6HUK - chains A and B of the 6 polymer chains in the assembly; structure by electron microscopy, 3.69 A resolution.

# Chain A
Name: Gamma-aminobutyric acid receptor subunit alpha-1
From: Bos taurus
UniProt: chimeric construct of P08219, P14867: residues -34 to -8 from P08219 (GBRA1_BOVIN) positions 1-27 (UniProt number = residue number + 35); residues 1-429 from P14867 positions 28-456 (UniProt number = residue number + 27)
Chain sequence (464 residues; numbered -34 to 429; the number before each row is that of its first residue; numbers below 1 keep their minus sign (Met-34 is residue -34)):
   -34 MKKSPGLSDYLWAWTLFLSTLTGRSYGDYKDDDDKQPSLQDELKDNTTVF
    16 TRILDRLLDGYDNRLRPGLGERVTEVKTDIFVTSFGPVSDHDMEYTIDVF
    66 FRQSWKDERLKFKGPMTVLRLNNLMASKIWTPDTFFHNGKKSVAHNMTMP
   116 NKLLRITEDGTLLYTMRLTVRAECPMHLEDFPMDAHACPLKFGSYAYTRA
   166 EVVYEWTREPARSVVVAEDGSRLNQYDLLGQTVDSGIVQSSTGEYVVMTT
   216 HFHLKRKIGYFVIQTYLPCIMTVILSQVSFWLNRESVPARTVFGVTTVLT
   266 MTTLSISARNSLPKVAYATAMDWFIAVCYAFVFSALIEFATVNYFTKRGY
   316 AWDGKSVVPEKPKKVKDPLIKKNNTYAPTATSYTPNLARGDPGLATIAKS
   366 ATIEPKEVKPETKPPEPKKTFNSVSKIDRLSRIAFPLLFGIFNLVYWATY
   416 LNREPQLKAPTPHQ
Disordered / not traced: -34 to 9, 322-383, 419-429
Differences from the reference sequence: linker (-7 to 0)
Disulfides: Cys139-Cys153
Covalently attached groups: glycan linked to Asn111
Ligand contacts:
  - bicuculline methochloride (H0Z): Asp44, Phe46, Phe65, Arg67, Leu118, Thr130
  - PIO ([(2R)-2-octanoyloxy-3-[oxidanyl-[(1R,2R,3S,4R,5R,6S)-2,3,6-tris(oxidanyl)-4,5-diphosphonooxy-cyclohexyl]oxy-phosphoryl]oxy-propyl] octanoate): Arg249, Glu303, Thr306, Phe310, Thr311, Lys312, Arg313, Phe386, Asn387, Ser388, Ser390, Lys391, Ile392, Leu395
Swiss-Prot annotation at these positions:
  - binding site (4-aminobutanoate): Arg67, Thr130
  - binding site (3alpha-hydroxy-5alpha-pregnan-11,20-dione): Trp246
  - glycosylation (N-linked (GlcNAc...) asparagine): Asn11, Asn111
What the authors report for this chain:
  - binding site for bicuculline methochloride: Phe65

# Chain B
Name: Gamma-aminobutyric acid receptor subunit beta-3
From: Homo sapiens
UniProt: P28472 (GBRB3_HUMAN), isoform P28472-2; residues -24 to 448 here correspond to UniProt positions 1-473 (UniProt number = residue number + 25)
Chain sequence (473 residues; numbered -24 to 448; the number before each row is that of its first residue; numbers below 1 keep their minus sign (Met-24 is residue -24)):
   -24 MCSGLLELLLPIWLSWTLGTRGSEPRSVNDPGNMSFVKETVDKLLKGYDI
    26 RLRPDFGGPPVCVGMNIDIASIDMVSEVNMDYTLTMYFQQYWRDKRLAYS
    76 GIPLNLTLDNRVADQLWVPDTYFLNDKKSFVHGVTVKNRMIRLHPDGTVL
   126 YGLRITTTAACMMDLRRYPLDEQNCTLEIESYGYTTDDIEFYWRGGDKAV
   176 TGVERIELPQFSIVEHRLVSRNVVFATGAYPRLSLSFRLKRNIGYFILQT
   226 YMPSILITILSWVSFWINYDASAARVALGITTVLTMTTINTHLRETLPKI
   276 PYVKAIDMYLMGCFVFVFLALLEYAFVNYIFFGRGPQRQKKLAEKTAKAK
   326 NDRSKSESNRVDAHGNILLTSLEVHNEMNEVSGGIGDTRNSAISFDNSGI
   376 QYRKQSMPREGHGRFLGDRSLPHKKTHLRRRSSQLKIKIPDLTDVNAIDR
   426 WSRIVFPFTFSLFNLVYWLYYVN
Disordered / not traced: -24 to 7, 314-417, 448
Disulfides: Cys136-Cys150
Covalently attached groups: N-acetylglucosamine (NAG) linked to Asn80; glycan linked to Asn149
Ligand contacts: bicuculline methochloride (H0Z): Tyr97, Tyr157, Phe200, Ala201, Thr202, Tyr205, Arg207
Swiss-Prot annotation at these positions:
  - binding site (benzamidine): Asp95 to Tyr97, Glu155 to Tyr157, Phe200
  - binding site (4-aminobutanoate): Tyr97, Glu155, Tyr157, Thr202
  - binding site (histamine): Tyr97, Ser156, Tyr157, Thr202
  - glycosylation (N-linked (GlcNAc...) asparagine): Asn8, Asn80, Asn149
What the authors report for this chain:
  - binding site for bicuculline methochloride: Tyr157, Phe200, Tyr205
  - mutagenesis - K279T (20-fold): increased signaling in response to GABA (citing earlier work)

# How chain A and chain B interact
Contacting residue pairs - 116 pairs, chain A then chain B:
  Thr12(A) with Leu27(B); Phe31(B)
  Phe15(A) with Leu27(B), hydrophobic; Phe31(B), hydrophobic
  Thr16(A) with Asp24(B); Leu27(B)
  Leu19(A) with Arg26(B)
  Asp20(A) with Arg26(B), salt bridge
  Pro52(A) with Val53(B); Asn54(B)
  Phe65(A) with Tyr97(B); Leu99(B), hydrophobic
  Arg67(A) with Thr202(B)
  Arg85(A) with Asp95(B), salt bridge; Gly158(B); Tyr159(B), hydrogen bond
  Asn87(A) with Ile25(B); Arg26(B)
  Met90(A) with Arg26(B), hydrogen bond
  His110(A) with Asp101(B); Lys102(B)
  Met112(A) with Thr96(B); Tyr97(B); Phe98(B), hydrophobic; Asp101(B); Ser104(B); Phe105(B); Val106(B); Ile130(B), hydrophobic
  Thr113(A) with Pro94(B); Thr96(B), hydrogen bond (backbone-backbone); Leu128(B)
  Met114(A) with Val93(B), hydrophobic; Pro94(B); Asp95(B)
  Asn116(A) with Tyr97(B); Tyr157(B), hydrogen bond (backbone-side chain)
  Lys117(A) with Tyr157(B)
  Leu118(A) with Tyr157(B); Gly158(B)
  Arg120(A) with Thr202(B); Tyr205(B), hydrogen bond
  Thr130(A) with Tyr157(B), hydrogen bond (backbone-side chain)
  Met131(A) with Tyr157(B)
  Arg132(A) with Tyr97(B); Phe98(B), hydrogen bond (side chain-backbone); Leu99(B), hydrogen bond (side chain-backbone); Asp101(B); Tyr157(B)
  Asp184(A) with Met137(B)
  Ser186(A) with Met137(B)
  Arg187(A) with Met55(B); Met137(B)
  Leu188(A) with Met55(B)
  Asn189(A) with Ile275(B); Pro276(B); Tyr277(B)
  Gln190(A) with Pro276(B)
  Gly224(A) with Val278(B)
  Tyr225(A) with Arg269(B); Ile275(B); Pro276(B); Tyr277(B); Asp282(B)
  Ile228(A) with Val278(B), hydrophobic; Met286(B)
  Gln229(A) with Asp282(B), hydrogen bond
  Thr230(A) with Arg269(B), hydrogen bond
  Leu232(A) with Met286(B), hydrophobic
  Met236(A) with Met286(B), hydrophobic; Phe289(B), hydrophobic; Val290(B), hydrophobic; Phe293(B)
  Ile239(A) with Phe293(B), hydrophobic
  Leu240(A) with Phe293(B), hydrophobic; Leu296(B), hydrophobic
  Val243(A) with Leu297(B), hydrophobic; Ala300(B), hydrophobic
  Trp246(A) with Ala300(B); Asn303(B); Tyr304(B), hydrogen bond (backbone-backbone)
  Leu247(A) with Val251(B), hydrophobic; Ala300(B), hydrophobic; Asn303(B)
  Asn248(A) with Asn303(B); Phe307(B)
  Ser251(A) with Ser247(B), hydrogen bond
  Ala254(A) with Ser247(B); Ala248(B); Val251(B)
  Phe258(A) with Val251(B), hydrophobic; Ile255(B), hydrophobic; Leu296(B), hydrophobic
  Thr261(A) with Ile255(B); Leu259(B)
  Thr262(A) with Ile255(B)
  Leu264(A) with Leu259(B), hydrophobic
  Thr265(A) with Leu259(B); Thr262(B)
  Thr268(A) with Thr262(B); Thr266(B)
  Leu269(A) with Thr262(B)
  Ser272(A) with Thr266(B); Arg269(B)
  Ala273(A) with Arg269(B)
  Ser276(A) with Arg269(B); Lys274(B), hydrogen bond
  Ala316(A) with Phe307(B), hydrophobic
  Trp317(A) with Phe306(B); Phe307(B); Gly310(B); Pro311(B)
  Gly319(A) with Phe306(B)
  Lys320(A) with Arg313(B), hydrogen bond (backbone-side chain)
  Ser321(A) with Arg313(B), hydrogen bond (backbone-side chain)
  Arg397(A) with Tyr304(B)
Other interface residues (no listed pair), chain A (66 interface residues in all): Thr134, Gly185, Phe226, Pro233, Pro253, Val257, Asn275
Other interface residues (no listed pair), chain B (67 interface residues in all): Glu52, Asn100, Lys103, Ala135, Ala252, Val258, Asn265, Glu270, Lys279, Met283, Tyr299

# Overview
The interface between chain A and chain B involves 66 residues on one side and 67 on the other, with 15
hydrogen bonds and 2 salt bridges. Polar pairs include Asp20(A)-Arg26(B), Arg85(A)-Asp95(B) and
Arg85(A)-Tyr159(B). The paper reports a binding site for bicuculline methochloride at Phe65(A) and Tyr157(B)
among others; K279T of chain B increases signaling in response to GABA.
Here chain A is Gamma-aminobutyric acid receptor subunit alpha-1 (Bos taurus) and chain B is
Gamma-aminobutyric acid receptor subunit beta-3 (Homo sapiens). Entry 6HUK (CryoEM structure of human
full-length alpha1beta3gamma2L GABA(A)R in complex with bicuculline and megabody Mb38) was determined by
electron microscopy, deposited together with 6HUG, 6HUJ, 6HUO and 6HUP.
